PDB entry 8QVX | electron microscopy, 2.70 A resolution | chains A and B

Chain A:
Name: Signal recognition particle subunit SRP68
From: Homo sapiens
UniProtKB: Q9UHB9 (SRP68_HUMAN); numbering as in UniProt (aligned over 52-627)
Chain sequence (577 residues; each row starts with the number of its first residue):
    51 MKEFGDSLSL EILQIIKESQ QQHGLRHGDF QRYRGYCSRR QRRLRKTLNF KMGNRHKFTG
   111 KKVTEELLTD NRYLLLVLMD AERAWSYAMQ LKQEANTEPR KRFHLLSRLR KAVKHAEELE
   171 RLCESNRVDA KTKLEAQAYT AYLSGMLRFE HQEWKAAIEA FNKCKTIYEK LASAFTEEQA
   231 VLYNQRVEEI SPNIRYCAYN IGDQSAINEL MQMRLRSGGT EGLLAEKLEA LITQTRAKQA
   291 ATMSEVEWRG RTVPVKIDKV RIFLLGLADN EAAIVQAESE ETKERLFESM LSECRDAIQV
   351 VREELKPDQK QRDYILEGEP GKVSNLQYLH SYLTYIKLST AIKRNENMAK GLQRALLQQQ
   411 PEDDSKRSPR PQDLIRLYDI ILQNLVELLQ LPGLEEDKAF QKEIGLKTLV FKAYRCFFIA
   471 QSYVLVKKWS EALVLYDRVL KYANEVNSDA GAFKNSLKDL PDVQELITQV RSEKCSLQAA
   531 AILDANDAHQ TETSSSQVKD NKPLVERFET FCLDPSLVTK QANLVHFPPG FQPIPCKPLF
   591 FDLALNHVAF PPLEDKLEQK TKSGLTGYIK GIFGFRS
Disordered / not traced: 51-550, 609-627
Differences from the reference sequence: initiating methionine (51)
Curated features (UniProtKB/Swiss-Prot):
  - region: Pro588 to Lys610 (Required for interaction with SRP72)
  - modified residue: Ser241 (Phosphoserine), Lys452 (N6-acetyllysine)
  - mutagenesis: Tyr86 (Y86A: Loss of interaction with SRP72), Phe590 (F590L: Loss of interaction with SRP72. Diminished localization to endoplasmic reticulum), Asp592 (D592A: Loss of interaction with SRP72), Val598 (V598A: Loss of interaction with SRP72; when associated with A-56 in SRP72), Phe600 (F600A: Loss of interaction with SRP72), Gln609 (Q609H: Reduced interaction with SRP72)

Chain B:
Name: Signal recognition particle subunit SRP72
From: Homo sapiens
UniProtKB: O76094 (SRP72_HUMAN); numbering as in UniProt (aligned over 1-671)
Chain sequence (674 residues; row label = number of the first residue in the row; numbers below 1 keep their minus sign (Ser-2 is residue -2)):
    -2 SNAMASGGSG GVSVPALWSE VNRYGQNGDF TRALKTVNKI LQINKDDVTA LHCKVVCLIQ
    58 NGSFKEALNV INTHTKVLAN NSLSFEKAYC EYRLNRIENA LKTIESANQQ TDKLKELYGQ
   118 VLYRLERYDE CLAVYRDLVR NSQDDYDEER KTNLSAVVAA QSNWEKVVPE NLGLQEGTHE
   178 LCYNTACALI GQGQLNQAMK ILQKAEDLCR RSLSEDTDGT EEDPQAELAI IHGQMAYILQ
   238 LQGRTEEALQ LYNQIIKLKP TDVGLLAVIA NNIITINKDQ NVFDSKKKVK LTNAEGVEFK
   298 LSKKQLQAIE FNKALLAMYT NQAEQCRKIS ASLQSQSPEH LLPVLIQAAQ LCREKQHTKA
   358 IELLQEFSDQ HPENAAEIKL TMAQLKISQG NISKACLILR SIEELKHKPG MVSALVTMYS
   418 HEEDIDSAIE VFTQAIQWYQ NHQPKSPAHL SLIREAANFK LKYGRKKEAI SDLQQLWKQN
   478 PKDIHTLAQL ISAYSLVDPE KAKALSKHLP SSDSMSLKVD VEALENSAGA TYIRKKGGKV
   538 TGDSQPKEQG QGDLKKKKKK KKGKLPKNYD PKVTPDPERW LPMRERSYYR GRKKGKKKDQ
   598 IGKGTQGATA GASSELDASK TVSSPPTSPR PGSAATVSAS TSNIIPPRHQ KPAGAPATKK
   658 KQQQKKKKGG KGGW
Disordered / not traced: -2 to 7, 167-174, 213-220, 462-671
Differences from the reference sequence: expression tag (-2 to 0)
Curated features (UniProtKB/Swiss-Prot):
  - modified residue: Ala2 (N-acetylalanine), Thr571 (Phosphothreonine), Thr618 (Phosphothreonine), Ser630 (Phosphoserine), Ser635 (Phosphoserine)
  - cross-link: Lys391 (Glycyl lysine isopeptide (Lys-Gly) (interchain with G-Cter in SUMO1))
  - natural variant: Arg207 (R207H: In BMFS1)
  - mutagenesis: Val11 to Asp44 (Loss of interaction with SRP68), Asp44 (D44E: Reduced interaction with SRP68), Val45 (V45I: Reduced interaction with SRP68), Val53 (V53I: Reduced interaction with SRP68. Diminished localization to endoplasmic reticulum), Ile56 (I56A: Loss of interaction with SRP72; when associated with A-598 in SRP68), Tyr86 (Y86C: Loss of interaction with SRP68. Diminished localization to endoplasmic reticulum), Glu113 to Val131 (Loss of interaction with SRP68), Tyr132 to Val165 (Loss of interaction with SRP68), Val136 to Arg137 (Stronger interaction with SRP68), Lys553 to Lys558 (Loss of RNA binding), Lys555 to Lys556 (Diminished RNA binding), Trp577 to Leu578 (Loss of RNA binding), 8 further mutagenesis entries in UniProt

Chain A / chain B interface:
Residue-residue contacts (141; chain A residue first):
  Leu554(A) - Ala411(B)  hydrophobic
  Val555(A) - Leu377(B)  hydrophobic
  Arg557(A) - Gly407(B)
  Phe558(A) - Leu377(B)  hydrophobic
  Phe558(A) - Leu402(B)  hydrophobic
  Phe558(A) - Lys405(B)
  Phe558(A) - Pro406(B)
  Phe558(A) - Gly407(B)  hydrogen bond (backbone-backbone)
  Phe558(A) - Met408(B)  hydrophobic
  Glu559(A) - Lys405(B)
  Glu559(A) - Pro406(B)
  Thr560(A) - Gly407(B)
  Phe561(A) - Pro406(B)
  Phe561(A) - Val409(B)  hydrophobic
  Phe561(A) - Ser410(B)
  Phe561(A) - Phe429(B)  hydrophobic
  Phe561(A) - Leu449(B)  hydrophobic
  Phe561(A) - Glu452(B)
  Cys562(A) - Ser410(B)
  Leu563(A) - Ser410(B)
  Leu563(A) - Val413(B)  hydrophobic
  Leu567(A) - Ile384(B)
  Leu567(A) - Ala411(B)  hydrophobic
  Leu567(A) - Met415(B)
  Val568(A) - Thr414(B)
  Val568(A) - Met415(B)  hydrophobic
  Val568(A) - His418(B)
  Thr569(A) - Ile384(B)
  Lys570(A) - Ile384(B)
  Lys570(A) - Ser385(B)  hydrogen bond (side chain-backbone)
  Lys570(A) - Gln386(B)  hydrogen bond
  Ala572(A) - Ile384(B)  hydrophobic
  Leu574(A) - Leu377(B)  hydrophobic
  Leu574(A) - Gln381(B)  hydrogen bond (backbone-side chain)
  Val575(A) - Leu377(B)  hydrophobic
  Val575(A) - Thr378(B)
  Val575(A) - Gln381(B)  hydrogen bond (backbone-side chain)
  Phe577(A) - Ala345(B)
  Phe577(A) - Ala346(B)  hydrophobic
  Phe577(A) - Cys349(B)  hydrophobic
  Phe577(A) - Thr378(B)
  Phe577(A) - Gln381(B)
  Phe577(A) - Leu382(B)  hydrophobic
  Pro578(A) - Tyr316(B)
  Pro579(A) - Leu312(B)
  Pro579(A) - Leu342(B)  hydrophobic
  Gly580(A) - Phe308(B)
  Gly580(A) - Leu312(B)
  Phe581(A) - Ile271(B)  hydrophobic
  Phe581(A) - Thr272(B)
  Phe581(A) - Lys275(B)
  Phe581(A) - Asn309(B)
  Phe581(A) - Leu312(B)  hydrophobic
  Phe581(A) - Tyr316(B)  hydrophobic
  Gln582(A) - Asn268(B)
  Gln582(A) - Thr272(B)
  Gln582(A) - Asn309(B)
  Gln582(A) - Leu338(B)
  Pro583(A) - Tyr234(B)  hydrophobic
  Pro583(A) - Gln237(B)
  Pro583(A) - Asn269(B)
  Pro583(A) - Thr272(B)
  Ile584(A) - Tyr234(B)
  Ile584(A) - Val265(B)
  Ile584(A) - Asn268(B)
  Ile584(A) - Asn269(B)  hydrogen bond (backbone-side chain)
  Ile584(A) - Gln302(B)
  Ile584(A) - Ala305(B)  hydrophobic
  Ile584(A) - Ile306(B)  hydrophobic
  Pro585(A) - Asn160(B)
  Pro585(A) - Ile187(B)  hydrophobic
  Pro585(A) - Gln231(B)
  Pro585(A) - Tyr234(B)
  Pro585(A) - Gln302(B)
  Cys586(A) - Tyr180(B)
  Cys586(A) - Cys184(B)
  Cys586(A) - Gln231(B)
  Cys586(A) - Val265(B)  hydrophobic
  Lys587(A) - Tyr180(B)  hydrogen bond (backbone-side chain)
  Lys587(A) - Gly261(B)
  Lys587(A) - Leu262(B)
  Lys587(A) - Lys297(B)
  Lys587(A) - Leu298(B)
  Lys587(A) - Gln302(B)
  Pro588(A) - Ala153(B)  hydrophobic
  Pro588(A) - Tyr180(B)  hydrophobic
  Pro588(A) - Asn181(B)
  Leu589(A) - Thr149(B)
  Leu589(A) - Ala153(B)
  Leu589(A) - Glu177(B)
  Leu589(A) - Tyr180(B)
  Leu589(A) - Asn181(B)  hydrogen bond (backbone-side chain)
  Leu589(A) - Ile227(B)  hydrophobic
  Phe590(A) - Tyr120(B)  hydrophobic
  Phe590(A) - Tyr132(B)
  Phe590(A) - Asn150(B)
  Phe590(A) - Ala153(B)  hydrophobic
  Phe591(A) - Glu146(B)
  Phe591(A) - Thr149(B)
  Phe591(A) - Asn150(B)  hydrogen bond (backbone-side chain)
  Phe591(A) - Glu177(B)
  Asp592(A) - Tyr86(B)  hydrogen bond
  Asp592(A) - Arg90(B)  salt bridge
  Asp592(A) - Gln117(B)  hydrogen bond
  Leu593(A) - Glu113(B)
  Leu593(A) - Gln117(B)  hydrogen bond (backbone-side chain)
  Leu593(A) - Tyr143(B)
  Leu593(A) - Glu146(B)
  Leu593(A) - Arg147(B)
  Leu593(A) - Asn150(B)
  Ala594(A) - Phe82(B)
  Ala594(A) - Tyr86(B)  hydrophobic
  Ala594(A) - Glu113(B)
  Ala594(A) - Gln117(B)  hydrogen bond (backbone-side chain)
  Leu595(A) - Gln57(B)
  Leu595(A) - Tyr86(B)
  Asn596(A) - Tyr143(B)
  His597(A) - Phe82(B)
  His597(A) - Lys110(B)
  Val598(A) - Val53(B)  hydrophobic
  Val598(A) - Ile56(B)  hydrophobic
  Val598(A) - Gln57(B)  hydrogen bond (backbone-side chain)
  Ala599(A) - Val53(B)
  Phe600(A) - Gly22(B)
  Phe600(A) - Phe27(B)  hydrophobic
  Phe600(A) - Cys50(B)
  Phe600(A) - Val53(B)  hydrophobic
  Phe600(A) - Cys54(B)  hydrophobic
  Pro601(A) - Thr46(B)
  Pro601(A) - His49(B)
  Pro601(A) - Cys50(B)
  Leu603(A) - Trp15(B)  hydrophobic
  Lys606(A) - Trp15(B)
  Lys606(A) - Asp44(B)  salt bridge
  Lys606(A) - Thr46(B)  hydrogen bond
  Leu607(A) - Trp15(B)
  Leu607(A) - Ser16(B)
  Leu607(A) - Asn19(B)
  Glu608(A) - Pro12(B)
  Glu608(A) - Ala13(B)
  Glu608(A) - Ser16(B)  hydrogen bond
Interface residues without a listed pair, chain A (47 interface residues in all): Asp564, Asn573
Interface residues without a listed pair, chain B (94 interface residues in all): Val18, Asp109, Leu114, Val154, Ala156, Ala157, Gly230, Leu238, Ile266, Leu313, Met315

Overview:
47 residues of chain A and 94 residues of chain B are in contact; the contacts include 16 hydrogen bonds and 2
salt bridges. Polar contacts include Asp592(A)-Arg90(B), Lys606(A)-Asp44(B) and Lys570(A)-Ser385(B). From
UniProt: 6 mutagenesis sites on chain A; 27 mutagenesis sites on chain B.
Chain A is Signal recognition particle subunit SRP68 and chain B is Signal recognition particle subunit SRP72,
both from Homo sapiens; the structure, Structure of the PBD of human SRP68/72 (cryoSPARC 3DFlex), was
determined by electron microscopy (same publication as 8QVW).
